PDB entry 1WMZ | X-ray diffraction, 1.70 A resolution | chains A and B

== Chain A (and B) ==
Protein: lectin CEL-I, N-acetyl-D-galactosamine-specific C-type
From: Cucumaria echinata
Notes: chain B of this document is another copy of the same molecule, construct and numbering; everything in this record applies to it too
UniProtKB: Q7M462 (Q7M462_9ECHN); residue numbers follow UniProt; this construct covers 1-140
Sequence (140 residues; row label = number of the first residue in the row):
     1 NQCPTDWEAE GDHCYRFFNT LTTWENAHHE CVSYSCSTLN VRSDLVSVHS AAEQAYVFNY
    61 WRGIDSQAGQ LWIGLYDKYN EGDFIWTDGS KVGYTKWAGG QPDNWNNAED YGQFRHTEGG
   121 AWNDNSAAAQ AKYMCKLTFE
Disulfide bonds: C3-C14, C31-C135
Ion coordination: Ca2+ site 1: D77, E81, N104, E109, D110; Ca2+ site 2: E81, D110; Ca2+ site 3: Q101, D103, E109, N123, D124 (together with 2-acetamido-2-deoxy-beta-D-galactopyranose)
Residues lining bound ligands: 2-acetamido-2-deoxy-beta-D-galactopyranose (NGA): Q70, Q101, D103, W105, E109, Q113, R115, N123, D124, N125

== How chain A and chain B interact ==
Contacting residue pairs - 43 pairs, chain A then chain B:
  N1(A) - Q2(B)
  N1(A) - D12(B)
  Q2(A) - N1(B)
  Q2(A) - Q2(B)  hydrogen bond (backbone-side chain)
  Q2(A) - C3(B)
  Q2(A) - A9(B)
  Q2(A) - G11(B)  hydrogen bond (side chain-backbone)
  Q2(A) - H13(B)
  Q2(A) - C14(B)
  Q2(A) - F139(B)
  C3(A) - Q2(B)
  C3(A) - F139(B)
  P4(A) - L39(B)
  P4(A) - F139(B)
  T5(A) - F139(B)
  T5(A) - E140(B)  hydrogen bond (side chain-backbone)
  W7(A) - L39(B)
  A9(A) - Q2(B)
  G11(A) - Q2(B)  hydrogen bond (backbone-side chain)
  D12(A) - N1(B)  hydrogen bond (side chain-backbone)
  H13(A) - Q2(B)
  C14(A) - Q2(B)
  S33(A) - T38(B)
  Y34(A) - T38(B)  hydrogen bond (backbone-side chain)
  Y34(A) - L39(B)
  S35(A) - T38(B)  hydrogen bond (backbone-side chain)
  C36(A) - C36(B)  disulfide
  T38(A) - S33(B)
  T38(A) - Y34(B)
  T38(A) - S35(B)  hydrogen bond (side chain-backbone)
  T38(A) - C36(B)  hydrogen bond
  L39(A) - P4(B)
  L39(A) - W7(B)
  L39(A) - Y34(B)
  L39(A) - C36(B)  hydrophobic
  L39(A) - V41(B)  hydrophobic
  L39(A) - L137(B)  hydrophobic
  V41(A) - L39(B)  hydrophobic
  F139(A) - Q2(B)
  F139(A) - C3(B)
  F139(A) - P4(B)  hydrophobic
  F139(A) - T5(B)  hydrogen bond (backbone-side chain)
  E140(A) - T5(B)  hydrogen bond (backbone-side chain)
Interface residues without a listed pair, chain A (21 interface residues in all): L137
Disulfides between the chains: C36(A)-C36(B)

== Overview ==
Chain A and chain B each contribute 21 residues to their interface; the contacts include 1 disulfide bond and
11 hydrogen bonds. Polar pairs include Q2(A)-Q2(B), Q2(A)-G11(B) and T5(A)-E140(B). Bound to chain A:
2-acetamido-2-deoxy-beta-D-galactopyranose. D77(A), E81(A), N104(A), E109(A) and D110(A) form the Ca2+ site 1.
Chain A and chain B are both lectin CEL-I, N-acetyl-D-galactosamine-specific C-type (Cucumaria echinata); the
structure, Crystal Structure of C-type Lectin CEL-I complexed with N-acetyl-D-galactosamine, was determined by
X-ray diffraction, deposited together with 1WMY.
